6BFX - chain A; structure by X-ray diffraction, 1.99 A resolution.

# Chain A
Name: Beta-secretase 1
Source organism: Homo sapiens
Notes: EC 3.4.23.46
UniProt: P56817 (BACE1_HUMAN); residues -47 to 393 here correspond to UniProt positions 14-454 (UniProt number = residue number + 61)
Chain sequence (442 residues; each row starts with the number of its first residue; numbers below 1 keep their minus sign (Met-48 is residue -48)):
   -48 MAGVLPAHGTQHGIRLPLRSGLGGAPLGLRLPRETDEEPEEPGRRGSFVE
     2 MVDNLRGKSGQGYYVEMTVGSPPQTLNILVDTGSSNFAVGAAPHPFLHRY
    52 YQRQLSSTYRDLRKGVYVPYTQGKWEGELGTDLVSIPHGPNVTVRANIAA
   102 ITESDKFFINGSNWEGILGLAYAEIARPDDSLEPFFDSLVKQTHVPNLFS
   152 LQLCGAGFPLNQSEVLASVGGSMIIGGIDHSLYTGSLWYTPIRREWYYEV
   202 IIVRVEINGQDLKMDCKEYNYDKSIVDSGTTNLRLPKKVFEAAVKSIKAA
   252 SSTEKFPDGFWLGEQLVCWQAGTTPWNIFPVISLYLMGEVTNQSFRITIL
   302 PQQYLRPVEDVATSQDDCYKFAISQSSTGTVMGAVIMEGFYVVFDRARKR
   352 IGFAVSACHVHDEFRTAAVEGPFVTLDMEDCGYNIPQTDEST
Not modelled in the structure: -48 to -4, 386-393
Sequence notes: expression tag (-48)
Swiss-Prot annotation at these positions:
  - active site: Asp32, Asp228
  - modified residue (N6-acetyllysine): Lys65, Lys214, Lys218, Lys224, Lys238, Lys239, Lys246
  - glycosylation (N-linked (GlcNAc...) asparagine): Asn92, Asn111, Asn162, Asn293
Cystine bridges: Cys155-Cys359, Cys217-Cys382, Cys269-Cys319
Residues lining bound ligands: DKJ (N-{(1S,2S)-3-(3,5-difluorophenyl)-1-[(3R,5S,6R)-6-(2,2-dimethylpropoxy)-5-methylmorpholin-3-yl]-1-hydroxypropan-2-yl}acetamide): Gln12, Leu30, Asp32, Gly34, Ser35, Val69, Pro70, Tyr71, Thr72, Gln73, Gly74, Lys107, Phe108, Ile110, Trp115, Ile118, Ile126, Arg128, Tyr198, Ile226, Asp228, Gly230, Thr231, Val332

# Overview
Chain A binds compound DKJ. UniProt lists active-site residues Asp32 and Asp228.
Chain A is Beta-secretase 1 (Homo sapiens); the structure, BACE crystal structure with hydroxy pyrrolidine
inhibitor, was determined by X-ray diffraction (same publication as 6BFD, 6BFE and 6BFW).
